Entry 9BL4 (X-ray diffraction, 1.75 A resolution); this record covers chains A and B of the 4 polymer chains in the assembly.

[Chain A]
Name: HLA-B alpha chain (B*5703GB)
Source organism: Homo sapiens
UniProtKB: I3ZN84 (I3ZN84_HUMAN); residues 1-276 here correspond to UniProt positions 25-300 (UniProt number = residue number + 24)
Chain sequence (276 residues; each row starts with the number of its first residue):
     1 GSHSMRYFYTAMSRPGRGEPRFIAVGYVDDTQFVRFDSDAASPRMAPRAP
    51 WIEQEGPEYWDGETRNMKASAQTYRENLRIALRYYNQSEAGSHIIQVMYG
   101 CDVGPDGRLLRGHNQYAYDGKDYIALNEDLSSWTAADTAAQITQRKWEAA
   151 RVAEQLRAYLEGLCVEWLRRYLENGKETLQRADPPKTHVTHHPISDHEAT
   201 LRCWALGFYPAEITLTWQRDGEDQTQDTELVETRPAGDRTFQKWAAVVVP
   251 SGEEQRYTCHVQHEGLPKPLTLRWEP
Disulfides: C101-C164, C203-C259

[Chain B]
Name: Beta-2-microglobulin
Source organism: Homo sapiens
UniProtKB: P61769 (B2MG_HUMAN); residues 1-99 here correspond to UniProt positions 21-119 (UniProt number = residue number + 20)
Chain sequence (100 residues; each row starts with the number of its first residue; numbering starts at 0):
     0 MIQRTPKIQVYSRHPAENGKSNFLNCYVSGFHPSDIEVDLLKNGERIEKV
    50 EHSDLSFSKDWSFYLLYYTEFTPTEKDEYACRVNHVTLSQPKIVKWDRDM
Sequence notes: initiating methionine (0)
Disulfides: C25-C80

[Interface between chain A and chain B]
Pairs across the interface (57):
  F8(A) - S55(B)
  F8(A) - F56(B)  hydrophobic
  Y9(A) - F56(B)
  T10(A) - F56(B)
  T10(A) - F62(B)
  M12(A) - S33(B)  hydrogen bond
  R17(A) - D34(B)  salt bridge
  I23(A) - L54(B)  hydrophobic
  V25(A) - D53(B)
  V25(A) - L54(B)
  V25(A) - S55(B)
  Y27(A) - S55(B)  hydrogen bond
  Y27(A) - Y63(B)  hydrogen bond
  Q32(A) - D53(B)  hydrogen bond
  R35(A) - D53(B)  salt bridge
  R48(A) - D53(B)  salt bridge
  I94(A) - P32(B)  hydrophobic
  I94(A) - S33(B)
  Q96(A) - H31(B)  hydrogen bond
  Q96(A) - F56(B)
  Q96(A) - W60(B)  hydrogen bond (side chain-backbone)
  Q96(A) - F62(B)
  V97(A) - F56(B)
  Q115(A) - W60(B)
  Y116(A) - W60(B)
  A117(A) - W60(B)  hydrophobic
  D119(A) - H31(B)
  G120(A) - R3(B)  hydrogen bond (backbone-side chain)
  G120(A) - H31(B)
  G120(A) - W60(B)
  D122(A) - W60(B)  hydrogen bond
  H192(A) - D98(B)  salt bridge
  R202(A) - D98(B)
  R202(A) - M99(B)
  W204(A) - D98(B)
  V231(A) - Q8(B)
  E232(A) - K6(B)
  E232(A) - Q8(B)  hydrogen bond (backbone-side chain)
  E232(A) - Y26(B)
  E232(A) - S28(B)  hydrogen bond
  T233(A) - Y26(B)
  R234(A) - Q8(B)  hydrogen bond
  R234(A) - Y10(B)
  R234(A) - Y26(B)
  P235(A) - Y10(B)  hydrogen bond (backbone-side chain)
  P235(A) - N24(B)
  P235(A) - Y26(B)
  P235(A) - L65(B)  hydrophobic
  A236(A) - R12(B)  hydrogen bond (backbone-side chain)
  A236(A) - N24(B)  hydrogen bond (backbone-side chain)
  G237(A) - R12(B)  hydrogen bond (backbone-side chain)
  G237(A) - L65(B)
  D238(A) - R12(B)
  Q242(A) - Y10(B)
  Q242(A) - S11(B)  hydrogen bond (side chain-backbone)
  Q242(A) - R12(B)  hydrogen bond (side chain-backbone)
  W244(A) - M99(B)  hydrophobic
Other interface residues (no listed pair), chain A (36 interface residues in all): M98, K121, L206
Other interface residues (no listed pair), chain B (27 interface residues in all): M0, H13, P14, D59

[Overview]
36 residues of chain A face 27 of chain B across their interface; the contacts include 17 hydrogen bonds and 4
salt bridges. Polar contacts include R17(A)-D34(B), R35(A)-D53(B) and R48(A)-D53(B).
Here chain A is HLA-B alpha chain (B*5703GB) and chain B is Beta-2-microglobulin, both from Homo sapiens.
Entry 9BL4 (KIR3DL1*086 in complex with HLA-B*57:03 presenting the AW10 peptide) was determined by X-ray
diffraction, deposited together with 9BL2, 9BL3, 9BL5, 9BL6, 9BL9 and 9BLA.
